8DWD - chains A and C of the 3 polymer chains in the assembly; structure by X-ray diffraction, 1.68 A resolution.

[Chain A]
Protein: Adenine DNA glycosylase
Source organism: Geobacillus stearothermophilus
Reference sequence: P83847 (MUTY_GEOSE); residues 1-365 here = UniProt positions 1-365
Chain sequence (365 residues; each row starts with the number of its first residue):
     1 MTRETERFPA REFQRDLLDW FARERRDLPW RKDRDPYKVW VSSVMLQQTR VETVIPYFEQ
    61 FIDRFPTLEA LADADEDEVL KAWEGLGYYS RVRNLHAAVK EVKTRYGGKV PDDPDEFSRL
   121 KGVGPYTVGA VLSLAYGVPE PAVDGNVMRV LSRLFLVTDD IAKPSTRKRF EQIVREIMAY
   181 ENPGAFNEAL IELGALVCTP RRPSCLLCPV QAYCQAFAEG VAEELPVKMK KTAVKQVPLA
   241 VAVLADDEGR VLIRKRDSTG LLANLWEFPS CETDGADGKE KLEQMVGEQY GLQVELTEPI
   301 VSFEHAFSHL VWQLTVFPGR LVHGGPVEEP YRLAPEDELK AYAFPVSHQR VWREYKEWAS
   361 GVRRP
Disordered / not traced: 1-7, 275-276, 289-293, 361-365
Sequence notes: engineered mutation Ser43 (Glu in P83847)
Metal / ion sites: Ca2+ site 1: Ser118, Val123; 4Fe-4S cluster Fe: Cys198, Cys205, Cys208, Cys214; Ca2+ site 2 near Thr259 (its only coordinating residue here)
Ligand contacts: 4Fe-4S cluster (SF4): Val150, Arg153, Leu154, Leu193, Val197, Cys198, Pro203, Ser204, Cys205, Cys208, Val210, Gln211, Cys214, Phe217, Ala222
Swiss-Prot annotation at these positions:
  - binding site (DNA): Trp30, Arg31, Gln48, Thr49, Leu86 to Tyr88, Tyr126, Glu188, Ser308
  - binding site ([4Fe-4S] cluster): Cys198, Cys205, Cys208, Cys214
  - site: Asp144 (Transition state stabilizer)
  - mutagenesis: Asp144 (D144N: Loss of catalytic activity)

[Chain C]
Molecule: 11-nt DNA strand
Sequence (11 nucleotides; row label = number of the first residue in the row):
    12 TGTCCAXGTC T
Modified / non-standard residues: ORP (2-deoxy-5-phosphono-ribose) at position 18

[Chain A / chain C interface]
Pairs across the interface (30; chain A residue first):
  Leu46(A) - ORP_18(C)  base contact
  Leu46(A) - DG19(C)  phosphate contact
  Gln47(A) - DG19(C)  sugar contact
  Gln47(A) - DT20(C)  sugar contact
  Gln48(A) - DA17(C)  base contact
  Gln48(A) - DG19(C)  hydrogen bond to the phosphate
  Thr49(A) - DA17(C)  phosphate contact
  Thr49(A) - ORP_18(C)  base contact
  Arg50(A) - DA17(C)  phosphate contact
  Arg50(A) - ORP_18(C)  base contact
  Val51(A) - ORP_18(C)  base contact
  Tyr88(A) - DG19(C)  base contact
  Lys121(A) - DC21(C)  phosphate contact
  Gly122(A) - DT20(C)  sugar contact
  Gly122(A) - DC21(C)  hydrogen bond to the phosphate
  Val123(A) - DC21(C)  phosphate contact
  Gly124(A) - DT20(C)  hydrogen bond to the phosphate
  Pro125(A) - DT20(C)  phosphate contact
  Tyr126(A) - ORP_18(C)  base contact
  Tyr126(A) - DG19(C)  phosphate contact
  Tyr126(A) - DT20(C)  hydrogen bond to the phosphate
  Thr127(A) - DT20(C)  hydrogen bond to the phosphate
  Asp144(A) - ORP_18(C)  base contact
  Asp144(A) - DG19(C)  phosphate contact
  Gly145(A) - DA17(C)  phosphate contact
  Gly145(A) - DG19(C)  hydrogen bond to the phosphate
  Asn146(A) - ORP_18(C)  base contact
  Arg149(A) - DA17(C)  salt bridge to the phosphate
  Ile191(A) - ORP_18(C)  base contact
  Lys230(A) - DC15(C)  phosphate contact
Interface residues without a listed pair, chain A (26 interface residues in all): Asn94, Leu120, Ala195, Pro200, Lys228, Lys231
Interface residues without a listed pair, chain C (7 interface residues in all): DC16

[Overview]
26 residues of chain A and 7 residues of chain C are in contact; the contacts include 6 hydrogen bonds and 1
salt bridge. Polar contacts include Gln48(A)-DG19(C), Gly122(A)-DC21(C) and Gly124(A)-DT20(C). Ligands of
chain A: 4Fe-4S cluster.
Here chain A is Adenine DNA glycosylase (Geobacillus stearothermophilus) and chain C is an 11-nt DNA strand.
Entry 8DWD (Adenine glycosylase MutY variant E43S in complex with DNA containing d(8-oxo-G) paired with an AP
site ...) was determined by X-ray diffraction.
